7EI1 - chains R and I of the 6 polymer chains in the assembly; structure by X-ray diffraction, 3.90 A resolution.

[Chain R]
Protein: CRISPR-associated endoribonuclease Cas2
From: Pyrococcus furiosus COM1
Notes: EC 3.1.-.-
Reference sequence: I6V1H0 (I6V1H0_9EURY); residue numbers follow UniProt; this construct covers 1-85
Sequence (85 residues; row label = number of the first residue in the row):
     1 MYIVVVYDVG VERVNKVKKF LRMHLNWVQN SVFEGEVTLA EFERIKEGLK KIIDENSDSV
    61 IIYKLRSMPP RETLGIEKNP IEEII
Disordered / not traced: 85

[Chain I]
Protein: CRISPR-associated endonuclease Cas1
From: Pyrococcus furiosus COM1
Notes: EC 3.1.-.-
Reference sequence: I6TWX9 (I6TWX9_9EURY); residue numbers follow UniProt; this construct covers 1-322
Sequence (322 residues; row label = number of the first residue in the row):
     1 MRKKSLTIFS DGTLLRRENT LYFENVNGRK PLAIEGIYDI YIYGHVNITS QALHYIAQKG
    61 ILIHFFNHYG YYDGTFYPRE TLLSGDLIIK QAEHYLDKNK RLFLAKSFVV GGAKNMEKNL
   121 KNWGISSDFS NHLKELQGAK KVTEIMNVEG RIRQEYYARW DESLPGEFRI GKRTRRPPKN
   181 EMNALISFLN SRLYATMISE IYNTQLAPTI SYLHEPSERR FSLALDLSEI FKPIIADRIA
   241 NRLVKKGIIK KDHFREDLNG VLLTDEGMKI VTKAYNQELE KTVKHPKLGK GVTRRRLIRL
   301 EAYKIIKHLV GVEEYSPLVA WF
Disordered / not traced: 1-2, 284-291

[How chain R and chain I interact]
Contacting residue pairs - 17 pairs, chain R then chain I:
  R66(R) - R29(I)  hydrogen bond (backbone-side chain)
  S67(R) - R29(I)
  R71(R) - K4(I)  hydrogen bond (backbone-side chain)
  I76(R) - T282(I)
  E77(R) - K4(I)
  E77(R) - E280(I)
  N79(R) - K273(I)
  P80(R) - N276(I)
  P80(R) - Q277(I)
  E82(R) - K4(I)
  E83(R) - S5(I)
  E83(R) - T7(I)
  E83(R) - T272(I)
  E83(R) - N276(I)  hydrogen bond
  I84(R) - L6(I)
  I84(R) - T7(I)  hydrogen bond (backbone-backbone)
  I84(R) - F23(I)  hydrophobic
Other interface residues (no listed pair), chain R (14 interface residues in all): M1, M68, K78, I81
Other interface residues (no listed pair), chain I (16 interface residues in all): I8, F9, S10, P31

[Summary]
Chain R and chain I form an interface of 14 and 16 residues respectively, with 4 hydrogen bonds. Polar pairs
include R66(R)-R29(I), R71(R)-K4(I) and E83(R)-N276(I).
Here chain R is CRISPR-associated endoribonuclease Cas2 and chain I is CRISPR-associated endonuclease Cas1,
both from Pyrococcus furiosus COM1. Entry 7EI1 (Structure of Pyrococcus furiosus Cas1Cas2 complex) was
determined by X-ray diffraction.
